Entry 7W6X (X-ray diffraction, 3.20 A resolution); this record covers chain A.

# Chain A
Name: Regulator of sigma-E protease RseP
Organism: Escherichia coli
Notes: EC 3.4.24.-
Reference sequence: P0AEH1 (RSEP_ECOLI); residue numbers follow UniProt; this construct covers 1-450
Chain sequence (458 residues; each row starts with the number of its first residue):
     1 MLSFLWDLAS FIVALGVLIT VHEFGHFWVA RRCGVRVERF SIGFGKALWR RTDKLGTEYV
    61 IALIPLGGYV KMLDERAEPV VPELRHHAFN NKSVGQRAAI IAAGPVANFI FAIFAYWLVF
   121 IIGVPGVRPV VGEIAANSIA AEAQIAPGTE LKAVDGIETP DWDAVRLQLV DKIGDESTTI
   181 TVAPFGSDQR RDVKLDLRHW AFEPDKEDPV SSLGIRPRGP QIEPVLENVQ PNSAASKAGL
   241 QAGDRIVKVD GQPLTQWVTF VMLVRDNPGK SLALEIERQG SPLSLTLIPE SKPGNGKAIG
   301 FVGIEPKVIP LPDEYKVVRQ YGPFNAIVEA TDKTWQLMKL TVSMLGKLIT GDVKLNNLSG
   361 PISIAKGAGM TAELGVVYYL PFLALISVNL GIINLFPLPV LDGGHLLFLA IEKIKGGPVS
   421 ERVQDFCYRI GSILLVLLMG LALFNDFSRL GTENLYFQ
Not modelled in the structure: 448-458
Differences from the reference sequence: expression tag (451-458)
Modified positions: Met1 (N-formylmethionine; FME)
Curated features (UniProtKB/Swiss-Prot):
  - active site: Glu23
  - binding site (Zn(2+)): His22, His26
  - mutagenesis: His22 (H22A: Loss of protease activity; H22F: Loss of protease activity of RseA and signal peptides, does not complement deletion mutant. Binds substrate), Glu23 (E23A: Low basal sigma-E activity, sigma-E not induced. No proteolysis of RseA; E23D: Behaves like wild-type in vivo, slight reduction in RseA cleavage in vitro ...), His26 (H26F: Does not complement deletion mutant), Ala115 (A115V: No effect. Cleaves RseA without previous DegS cleavage; when associated with R-214), Ile145 (I145N: Cuts RseA without previous DegS cleavage), Leu151 (L151P: Cuts RseA without previous DegS cleavage), Trp162 (W162R: Cuts RseA without previous DegS cleavage), Leu169 (L169S: Cuts RseA without previous DegS cleavage), Leu213 (L213P: Cuts RseA without previous DegS cleavage), Gly214 (G214E/Q: Cuts RseA without previous DegS cleavage; G214R: Weakly cuts RseA without previous DegS cleavage. Stronger cleavage; when associated with V-115), Ile215 (I215A: No cleavage of RseA in vitro, cleavage of RseA in vivo), Ala234 to Ala235 (Cuts RseA without previous DegS cleavage), 10 further mutagenesis entries in UniProt
Ion coordination: Zn2+ site 1: His22, His26, Asp402 (together with batimastat); Zn2+ site 2: His86, His87, His199
Residues lining bound ligands: batimastat (BAT; 4-(N-hydroxyamino)-2R-isobutyl-2S-(2-thienylthiomethyl)succinyl-L-phenylalanine-N-methylamide): Leu18, Ile19, His22, Glu23, His26, Phe44, Leu66, Gly67, Gly68, Tyr69, Leu390, Ile393, Asn394, Val400, Leu401, Asp402, Leu435, Met439
From the paper describing this entry:
  - Zn2+ coordination: His22, His26, His86, His87, Asp402
  - mutagenesis - H86A, H87A, G431A, M439A, A442S, D446E, R449A: unchanged catalytic activity
  - binding site for batimastat: Ile19, Phe44, Leu66, Tyr69, Leu390, Asn394, Leu435, Met439
  - mutagenesis - I19F, N394F: increased catalytic activity on batimastat
  - mutagenesis - G43A/I61G, G360C, G375C, N394C, N394D, N394F, N394S, D446A: decreased catalytic activity
  - catalytic residues: Glu23
  - mutagenesis - E23Q: abolished catalytic activity
  - mutagenesis - D446A, D446E: decreased growth
  - contacts within the chain: Asp7-Lys366, Ser10-Gly369, Ile173-Lys347, Ser363-Asp446 (hydrogen bond)
  - mutagenesis - L151P, L355C, L358C, I362C: increased signaling
  - mutagenesis - L151P: decreased stability
  - mutagenesis - D7C/K366C, S10C/G369C: decreased catalytic activity on diamide
  - mutagenesis - I19F, N394F: decreased binding to batimastat
  - catalytic residues: Asn394 (proposed by the authors, not directly observed)

# Summary
Ligands of chain A: batimastat. His22, His26 and Asp402 coordinate Zn2+ site 1. UniProt lists active-site
residue Glu23, Zn2+-binding residues His22 and His26 and 23 mutagenesis sites. From the paper: catalytic
residues Glu23 and Asn394; G43A/I61G, G360C and G375C, among others, reduce catalytic activity; 23
substitutions were tested in all.
Chain A is Regulator of sigma-E protease RseP (Escherichia coli); the structure, Crystal structure of E. coli
RseP in complex with batimastat, was determined by X-ray diffraction, deposited together with 7W6Y, 7W6Z, 7W70
and 7W71.
